PDB entry 7AR9 | electron microscopy, 2.97 A resolution | chains K and N of the 35 polymer chains in the assembly

# Chain K
Molecule: ND4L
Source organism: Polytomella sp. Pringsheim 198.80
Amino-acid sequence (127 residues; numbered 1 to 127; the number before each row is that of its first residue):
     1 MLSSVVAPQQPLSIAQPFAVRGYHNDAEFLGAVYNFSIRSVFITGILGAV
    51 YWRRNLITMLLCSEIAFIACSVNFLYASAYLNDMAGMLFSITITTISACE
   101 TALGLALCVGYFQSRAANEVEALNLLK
Not modelled in the structure: 1-23

# Chain N
Molecule: ND2
Source organism: Polytomella sp. Pringsheim 198.80
Amino-acid sequence (375 residues; numbered 1 to 375; the number before each row is that of its first residue):
     1 MWENLWYLDILINVLIITIFGLISCSSSATKSYDLKGCFIISMVGGVYDI
    51 PSAILWCLASLSILNFNGFFASLFLVFTWISNLFAMQSLNFLGIYLAFEM
   101 QSLCLLVLGKITANENQRWFAYRGLLKYLVLSLIAGSIFIFHASSSYLQS
   151 GVMISDSLVTYVFLLFKLGVAPFHMYTLELFSVVSRHVAFVFSTLPKLSV
   201 LYLISNSNIGSECVWWGLISLWLGSISQYQSVFVRSILLYSSVAEIGLVL
   251 LVLQEGFSWEAFSWVSIYFLSLSGVWHANSKFVSAISVASIAGLPPFLGF
   301 IGKAQILKSLVSINLGILIFSSILAATISFIGYLRLIRLMYLVSPVKWKN
   351 NKDSSFINWSTWMLTVGTLPMVYSV
Small-molecule neighbours:
  - phosphatidylcholine (PC7; (7S)-4-hydroxy-N,N,N-trimethyl-9-oxo-7-[(palmitoyloxy)methyl]-3,5,8-trioxa-4-phosphahexacosan-1-aminium 4-oxide), molecule 1: Met-1, Asn-4, Tyr-7, Leu-8, Ile-10, Leu-11, Ile-12, Phe-84
  - phosphatidylcholine (PC7), molecule 2: Leu-15, Ile-19, Ile-23
  - phosphatidylcholine (PC7), molecule 3: Tyr-33, Lys-36, Gly-37, Ile-40, Ile-41, Val-44, Trp-56, Cys-57, Leu-61, Leu-64, Lys-352, Asp-353, Ser-354, Ser-355, Phe-356, Trp-359, Met-363
  - phosphatidylethanolamine (PTY): Trp-222, Tyr-229, Phe-320, Ser-321, Leu-324, Thr-327, Ile-328, Ile-331, Arg-335

# Interface between chain K and chain N
Contacting residue pairs (60):
  Phe-42(K) / Ser-137(N)
  Phe-42(K) / Phe-141(N)  hydrophobic
  Leu-56(K) / Leu-126(N)  hydrophobic
  Met-59(K) / Val-130(N)  hydrophobic
  Leu-60(K) / Leu-129(N)  hydrophobic
  Leu-60(K) / Leu-133(N)  hydrophobic
  Ser-63(K) / Leu-133(N)
  Phe-67(K) / Tyr-95(N)
  Phe-67(K) / Leu-133(N)
  Phe-67(K) / Ser-137(N)
  Phe-67(K) / Ile-140(N)  hydrophobic
  Cys-70(K) / Ser-137(N)
  Cys-70(K) / Ile-140(N)  hydrophobic
  Cys-70(K) / Phe-141(N)  hydrophobic
  Asn-73(K) / Ser-144(N)  hydrogen bond
  Phe-74(K) / Ile-140(N)
  Phe-74(K) / Ala-143(N)
  Phe-74(K) / Ser-144(N)
  Phe-74(K) / Tyr-147(N)  hydrophobic
  Phe-74(K) / Met-153(N)  hydrophobic
  Tyr-76(K) / Leu-148(N)  hydrophobic
  Ala-77(K) / Tyr-147(N)  hydrophobic
  Ala-77(K) / Leu-148(N)  hydrophobic
  Ser-78(K) / Tyr-147(N)
  Tyr-80(K) / Leu-148(N)  hydrophobic
  Leu-81(K) / Tyr-147(N)
  Leu-81(K) / Gly-151(N)
  Asp-83(K) / Tyr-147(N)
  Ala-85(K) / Tyr-147(N)
  Ala-85(K) / Met-153(N)  hydrophobic
  Gly-86(K) / Tyr-147(N)
  Phe-89(K) / Leu-92(N)  hydrophobic
  Phe-89(K) / Tyr-95(N)  hydrophobic
  Phe-89(K) / Ile-140(N)  hydrophobic
  Thr-92(K) / Leu-92(N)
  Thr-92(K) / Leu-96(N)
  Ile-96(K) / Tyr-95(N)
  Ile-96(K) / Glu-99(N)
  Glu-100(K) / Glu-99(N)
  Glu-100(K) / Leu-103(N)
  Glu-100(K) / Leu-133(N)
  Leu-103(K) / Leu-103(N)  hydrophobic
  Leu-103(K) / Val-107(N)  hydrophobic
  Gly-104(K) / Leu-126(N)
  Gly-104(K) / Leu-129(N)
  Ala-106(K) / Lys-110(N)
  Leu-107(K) / Leu-106(N)  hydrophobic
  Leu-107(K) / Lys-110(N)
  Leu-107(K) / Tyr-122(N)
  Leu-107(K) / Leu-125(N)  hydrophobic
  Cys-108(K) / Leu-126(N)  hydrophobic
  Gly-110(K) / Tyr-122(N)
  Tyr-111(K) / Trp-119(N)
  Tyr-111(K) / Tyr-122(N)
  Tyr-111(K) / Arg-123(N)  hydrogen bond
  Ser-114(K) / Trp-119(N)
  Arg-115(K) / Trp-119(N)
  Glu-119(K) / Trp-119(N)
  Ala-122(K) / Trp-119(N)  hydrophobic
  Leu-125(K) / Arg-123(N)
Other interface residues (no listed pair), chain K (40 interface residues in all): Ile-38, Arg-39, Ile-46, Ala-66, Leu-88, Ile-93, Cys-99
Other interface residues (no listed pair), chain N (32 interface residues in all): Phe-91, Met-100, Arg-118, Lys-127, Gly-136, Ile-138, Ser-145

# Overview
40 residues of chain K and 32 residues of chain N are in contact, with 2 hydrogen bonds. Polar pairs include
Asn-73(K)/Ser-144(N) and Tyr-111(K)/Arg-123(N). Bound to chain N: 3 copies of phosphatidylcholine and
phosphatidylethanolamine.
Here chain K is ND4L and chain N is ND2, both from Polytomella sp. Pringsheim 198.80. Entry 7AR9 (Cryo-EM
structure of Polytomella Complex-I (membrane arm)) was determined by electron microscopy, deposited together
with 7AQQ, 7AQR, 7AQW, 7AR7, 7AR8, 7ARB, 7ARC and 7ARD.
